6R0Y - chains K and L of the 26 polymer chains in the assembly; structure by electron microscopy, 3.90 A resolution.

[Chain K]
Molecule: V-type ATP synthase, subunit (VAPC-THERM)
Source organism: Thermus thermophilus (strain HB8 / ATCC 27634 / DSM 579)
Reference sequence: Q5SIT5 (Q5SIT5_THET8); numbering as in UniProt (aligned over 1-120)
Sequence (120 residues; numbered 1 to 120; the number before each row is that of its first residue):
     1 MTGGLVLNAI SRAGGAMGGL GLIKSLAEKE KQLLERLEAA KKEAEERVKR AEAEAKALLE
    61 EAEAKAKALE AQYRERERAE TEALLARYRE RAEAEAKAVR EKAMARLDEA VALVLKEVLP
Unresolved in the structure: 1-21

[Chain L]
Molecule: V-type ATP synthase subunit E
Source organism: Thermus thermophilus (strain HB8 / ATCC 27634 / DSM 579)
Reference sequence: P74901 (VATE_THET8); residues 1-188 here = UniProt positions 1-188
Sequence (188 residues; numbered 1 to 188; the number before each row is that of its first residue):
     1 MSKLEAILSQ EVEAEIQALL QEAEAKAEAV KREAEEKAKA LLQARERALE AQYRAALRRA
    61 ESAGELLVAT ARTQARGEVL EEVRRRVREA LEALPQKPEW PEVVRKLALE ALEALPGAKA
   121 LVANPEDLPH LEALARERGV ELQAEPALRL GVRAVGAEGK TQVENSLLAR LDRAWDALSS
   181 KVAQALWG
Unresolved in the structure: 1

[Interface between chain K and chain L]
Pairs across the interface (64; chain K residue first):
  S25(K) - S2(L)  hydrogen bond
  S25(K) - E5(L)
  L26(K) - E5(L)
  K29(K) - S2(L)  hydrogen bond (side chain-backbone)
  K29(K) - E5(L)
  K29(K) - A6(L)
  L33(K) - V12(L)  hydrophobic
  R36(K) - S9(L)  hydrogen bond
  R36(K) - V12(L)
  R36(K) - E13(L)  salt bridge
  R36(K) - I16(L)
  L37(K) - V12(L)  hydrophobic
  A40(K) - I16(L)  hydrophobic
  A40(K) - L19(L)
  E43(K) - L19(L)
  E43(K) - L20(L)
  E43(K) - A23(L)
  A44(K) - L19(L)  hydrophobic
  R47(K) - A23(L)
  R47(K) - E24(L)  salt bridge
  R47(K) - A27(L)
  A51(K) - K26(L)
  L58(K) - A34(L)  hydrophobic
  K65(K) - L42(L)
  K65(K) - R45(L)  hydrogen bond (backbone-side chain)
  A66(K) - R45(L)
  L69(K) - R45(L)
  L69(K) - L49(L)  hydrophobic
  E70(K) - L49(L)
  Y73(K) - L49(L)  hydrophobic
  R76(K) - Y53(L)
  E77(K) - Y53(L)
  E80(K) - Y53(L)
  L84(K) - E61(L)
  Y88(K) - E61(L)
  Y88(K) - E65(L)
  Y88(K) - V68(L)
  R91(K) - V68(L)  hydrogen bond (side chain-backbone)
  A92(K) - V68(L)  hydrophobic
  E95(K) - R72(L)  salt bridge
  V99(K) - A75(L)  hydrophobic
  R100(K) - A75(L)  hydrogen bond (side chain-backbone)
  R100(K) - E78(L)  salt bridge
  A103(K) - V79(L)  hydrophobic
  R106(K) - L186(L)
  L107(K) - E82(L)
  L107(K) - R86(L)
  D108(K) - R86(L)  salt bridge
  E109(K) - L186(L)
  A110(K) - V182(L)  hydrophobic
  V111(K) - V87(L)  hydrophobic
  V114(K) - V87(L)  hydrophobic
  V114(K) - L178(L)  hydrophobic
  L115(K) - V87(L)  hydrophobic
  L115(K) - A90(L)  hydrophobic
  L115(K) - L91(L)  hydrophobic
  E117(K) - L178(L)
  V118(K) - R170(L)  hydrogen bond (backbone-side chain)
  V118(K) - L178(L)  hydrophobic
  L119(K) - L94(L)  hydrophobic
  L119(K) - L167(L)  hydrophobic
  P120(K) - V103(L)  hydrophobic
  P120(K) - L107(L)  hydrophobic
  P120(K) - E110(L)
Also at the interface, not in a pair above, chain K (44 interface residues in all): E30, E54, T81, A96
Also at the interface, not in a pair above, chain L (51 interface residues in all): Q10, E15, A38, E46, L57, A60, G64, A69, K106, L171, A185, W187

[In short]
44 residues of chain K face 51 of chain L across their interface; the contacts include 7 hydrogen bonds and 5
salt bridges. Among the polar pairs are R36(K)-E13(L), R47(K)-E24(L) and E95(K)-R72(L).
Here chain K is V-type ATP synthase, subunit (VAPC-THERM) and chain L is V-type ATP synthase subunit E, both
from Thermus thermophilus (strain HB8 / ATCC 27634 / DSM 579). Entry 6R0Y (Thermus thermophilus V/A-type
ATPase/synthase, rotational state 3) was determined by electron microscopy, deposited together with 6QUM,
6R0W, 6R0Z and 6R10.
